Entry 2Y6A (X-ray diffraction, 2.00 A resolution); this record covers chain A.

[Chain A]
Protein: Ascorbate peroxidase
Source organism: Glycine max
Notes: EC 1.11.1.11
UniProtKB: Q43758 (Q43758_SOYBN); residue numbers follow UniProt; this construct covers 2-250
Chain sequence (249 residues; numbered 2 to 250; the number before each row is that of its first residue):
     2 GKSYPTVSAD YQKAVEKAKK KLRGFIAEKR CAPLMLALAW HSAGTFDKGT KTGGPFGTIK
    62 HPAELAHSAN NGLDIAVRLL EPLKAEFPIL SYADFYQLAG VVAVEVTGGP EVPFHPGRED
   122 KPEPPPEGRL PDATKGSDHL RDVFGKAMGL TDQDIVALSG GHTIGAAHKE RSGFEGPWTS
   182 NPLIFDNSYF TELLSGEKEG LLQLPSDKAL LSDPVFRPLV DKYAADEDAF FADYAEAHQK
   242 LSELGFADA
Unresolved in the structure: 250
Sequence notes: engineered mutation A38 (Arg in Q43758)
Metal / ion sites: heme Fe near H163 (its only coordinating residue here)
Residues lining bound ligands: heme (HEM): P34, L35, L37, A38, W41, P132, D133, A134, L141, F145, L159, S160, G162, H163, I165, G166, A167, A168, H169, R172, S173, F175, W179, L205, S207, Y235

[Overview]
Ligands of chain A: heme.
Chain A is Ascorbate peroxidase (Glycine max); the structure, Ascorbate Peroxidase R38A mutant, was determined
by X-ray diffraction.
